Entry 6XEX (X-ray diffraction, 1.80 A resolution); this record covers chains A and B.

== Chain A (and B) ==
Name: 2,3-butanediol dehydrogenase
Source organism: Serratia marcescens
Notes: EC 1.-.-.-; chain B of this document is another copy of the same molecule, construct and numbering; everything in this record applies to it too
UniProt: H9XP47 (H9XP47_SERMA); residues 2-251 here = UniProt positions 2-251
Amino-acid sequence (264 residues; numbered -12 to 251; the number before each row is that of its first residue; numbers below 1 keep their minus sign (Met-12 is residue -12)):
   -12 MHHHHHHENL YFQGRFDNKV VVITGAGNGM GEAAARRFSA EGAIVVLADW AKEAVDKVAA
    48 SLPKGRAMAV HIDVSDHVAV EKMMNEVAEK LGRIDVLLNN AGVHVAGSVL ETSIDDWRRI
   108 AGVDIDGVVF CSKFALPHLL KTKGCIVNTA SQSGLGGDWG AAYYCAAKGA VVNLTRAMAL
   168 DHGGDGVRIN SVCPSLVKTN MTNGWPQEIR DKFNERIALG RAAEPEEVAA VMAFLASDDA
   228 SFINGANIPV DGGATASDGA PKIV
Not modelled in the structure: -12 to 0 (chain B: -12 to -3, 251)
Differences from the reference sequence: expression tag (-12 to 1); engineered mutation Gln139 (Val in H9XP47), Ala247 (Gln in H9XP47)
Ion coordination: Na+: Asn187, Asn190
Ligand contacts: NAD (nicotinamide-adenine-dinucleotide): Gly12, Gly14, Asn15, Gly16, Met17, Gly18, Asp36, Trp37, Ala38, Ile59, Asp60, Val61, Ser62, Asn87, Ala88, Gly89, Val90, Val110, Thr136, Ala137, Ser138, Tyr151, Lys155, Pro181, Ser182, Leu183, Val184, Thr186, Asn187, Met188, Thr189
Curated features (UniProtKB/Swiss-Prot):
  - active site: Tyr151 (Proton acceptor)
  - binding site (NAD(+)): Asn15, Met17, Asp36, Asp60, Val61, Asn87, Tyr151, Lys155, Val184, Thr186
  - binding site ((R)-acetoin): Ser138, Ser140, Tyr151
  - binding site ((S)-acetoin): Ser138, Tyr151
  - mutagenesis: Arg197 to Lys199 (Mimics longer alpha6 helix. Retains 3% of activity with acetoin as substrate)
What the authors report for this chain:
  - mutagenesis - V139Q/Q247A: increased catalytic activity
  - mutagenesis - Q247A: decreased catalytic activity

== Chain A / chain B interface ==
Residue-residue contacts (65):
  Arg2(A) - Tyr-2(B)
  Arg24(A) - Tyr-2(B)  hydrogen bond
  Arg24(A) - Asp226(B)  salt bridge
  Glu28(A) - Tyr-2(B)  hydrogen bond
  Arg163(A) - Ala243(B)
  Ala166(A) - Ala205(B)
  Leu167(A) - Ala205(B)  hydrophobic
  Leu167(A) - Gly240(B)
  Leu167(A) - Ser244(B)
  Gly170(A) - Ala205(B)
  Gly170(A) - Leu206(B)
  Gly171(A) - Ala205(B)  hydrogen bond (backbone-backbone)
  Ile204(A) - Phe229(B)  hydrophobic
  Ala205(A) - Ala166(B)
  Ala205(A) - Leu167(B)  hydrophobic
  Ala205(A) - Gly171(B)  hydrogen bond (backbone-backbone)
  Ala205(A) - Asn231(B)
  Leu206(A) - Gly170(B)
  Leu206(A) - Ser228(B)
  Leu206(A) - Phe229(B)  hydrophobic
  Arg208(A) - Ser228(B)
  Arg208(A) - Phe229(B)
  Ala209(A) - Phe229(B)
  Ala210(A) - Phe229(B)
  Glu214(A) - Ser228(B)  hydrogen bond
  Glu214(A) - Phe229(B)
  Ala217(A) - Asp226(B)
  Val218(A) - Ile230(B)  hydrophobic
  Phe221(A) - Phe221(B)  hydrophobic
  Asp226(A) - Phe-1(B)
  Asp226(A) - Arg24(B)  salt bridge
  Asp226(A) - Ala217(B)
  Ser228(A) - Leu206(B)
  Ser228(A) - Arg208(B)
  Ser228(A) - Glu214(B)  hydrogen bond
  Phe229(A) - Ser182(B)
  Phe229(A) - Ile204(B)  hydrophobic
  Phe229(A) - Leu206(B)  hydrophobic
  Phe229(A) - Arg208(B)
  Phe229(A) - Ala209(B)
  Phe229(A) - Ala210(B)
  Phe229(A) - Glu214(B)
  Phe229(A) - Val237(B)
  Phe229(A) - Asp238(B)  hydrogen bond (backbone-backbone)
  Phe229(A) - Gly239(B)  hydrogen bond (backbone-backbone)
  Ile230(A) - Val218(B)  hydrophobic
  Ile230(A) - Pro236(B)
  Asn231(A) - Ala205(B)
  Asn231(A) - Leu206(B)
  Asn231(A) - Asp238(B)
  Asn231(A) - Gly239(B)  hydrogen bond (side chain-backbone)
  Asn231(A) - Gly240(B)  hydrogen bond (backbone-backbone)
  Gly232(A) - Ala243(B)
  Ile235(A) - Ile235(B)  hydrophobic
  Pro236(A) - Ile230(B)
  Val237(A) - Phe229(B)
  Asp238(A) - Phe229(B)  hydrogen bond (backbone-backbone)
  Asp238(A) - Asn231(B)
  Gly239(A) - Phe229(B)  hydrogen bond (backbone-backbone)
  Gly239(A) - Asn231(B)  hydrogen bond (backbone-side chain)
  Gly240(A) - Leu167(B)
  Gly240(A) - Asn231(B)  hydrogen bond (backbone-backbone)
  Ala243(A) - Arg163(B)
  Ala243(A) - Gly232(B)
  Ser244(A) - Leu167(B)
Also at the interface, not in a pair above, chain A (35 interface residues in all): Gly1, Arg175, Ala233
Also at the interface, not in a pair above, chain B (36 interface residues in all): Arg2, Arg175, Ala233

== Summary ==
Chain A and chain B form an interface of 35 and 36 residues respectively, with 14 hydrogen bonds and 2 salt
bridges. Polar contacts include Arg24(A)-Asp226(B), Arg24(A)-Tyr-2(B) and Glu28(A)-Tyr-2(B). Chain A binds
NAD. From the paper: V139Q/Q247A of chain A increase catalytic activity; Q247A of chain A reduces catalytic
activity.
Chain A and chain B are both 2,3-butanediol dehydrogenase (Serratia marcescens); the structure, Structure of
Serratia marcescens 2,3-butanediol dehydrogenase mutant Q247A/V139Q, was determined by X-ray diffraction (same
publication as 6VSP and 6XEW).
